Entry 3B6F (X-ray diffraction, 3.45 A resolution); this record covers chains I and H of the 10 polymer chains in the assembly.

[Chain I]
Molecule: 147-nt DNA strand
Source organism: Homo sapiens
Sequence (147 nucleotides; row label = number of the first residue in the row; numbers below 1 keep their minus sign (DA-73 is residue -73)):
   -73 ATCAATATCC ACCTGCAGAT ACTACCAAAA GTGTATTTGG AAACTGCTCC ATCAAAAGGC
   -13 ATGTTCAGCT GGAATCCAGC TGAACATGCC TTTTGATGGA GCAGTTTCCA AATACACTTT
    47 TGGTAGTATC TGCAGGTGGA TATTGAT

[Chain H]
Molecule: Histone H2B 1.1
Source organism: Xenopus laevis
Reference sequence: P02281 (H2B11_XENLA); residues -2 to 122 here correspond to UniProt positions 2-126 (UniProt number = residue number + 4)
Sequence (125 residues; numbered -2 to 122; the number before each row is that of its first residue; numbers below 1 keep their minus sign (Pro-2 is residue -2)):
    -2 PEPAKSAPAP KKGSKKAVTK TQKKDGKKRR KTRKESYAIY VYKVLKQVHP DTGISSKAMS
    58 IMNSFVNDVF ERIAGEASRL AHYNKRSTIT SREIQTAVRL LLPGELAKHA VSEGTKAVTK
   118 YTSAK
Unresolved in the structure: -2 to 23
Construct notes: conflict Thr29 (Ser33 in P02281)
Swiss-Prot annotation at these positions:
  - modified residue: Lys2 (N6-acetyllysine), Lys9 (N6-acetyllysine), Ser11 (Phosphoserine), Lys12 (N6-acetyllysine), Lys17 (N6-acetyllysine)
  - glycosylation: Ser109 (O-linked (GlcNAc) serine)
  - cross-link: Lys117 (Glycyl lysine isopeptide (Lys-Gly) (interchain with G-Cter in ubiquitin))

[How chain I and chain H interact]
Contacting residue pairs (18):
  DG-28(I) - Arg26(H)  hydrogen bond to the phosphate
  DG-28(I) - Arg27(H)  hydrogen bond to the base
  DC-27(I) - Arg26(H)  salt bridge to the phosphate
  DC-27(I) - Arg27(H)  sugar contact
  DG48(I) - Ile36(H)  sugar contact
  DG48(I) - Tyr37(H)  sugar contact
  DG49(I) - Lys28(H)  hydrogen bond to the base
  DG49(I) - Arg30(H)  hydrogen bond to the sugar
  DG49(I) - Lys31(H)  hydrogen bond to the phosphate
  DG49(I) - Glu32(H)  phosphate contact
  DG49(I) - Ser33(H)  hydrogen bond to the phosphate
  DG49(I) - Ile36(H)  phosphate contact
  DT50(I) - Lys28(H)  sugar contact
  DT50(I) - Thr29(H)  phosphate contact
  DT50(I) - Arg30(H)  phosphate contact
  DT50(I) - Lys31(H)  hydrogen bond to the phosphate
  DA51(I) - Lys24(H)  sugar contact
  DA51(I) - Arg27(H)  phosphate contact

[In short]
6 residues of chain I and 11 residues of chain H are in contact; the contacts include 7 hydrogen bonds and 1
salt bridge. Polar pairs include DG-28(I)-Arg27(H), DG49(I)-Lys28(H) and DG49(I)-Arg30(H).
Here chain I is a 147-nt DNA strand (Homo sapiens) and chain H is Histone H2B 1.1 (Xenopus laevis). Entry 3B6F
(Nucleosome core particle treated with cisplatin) was determined by X-ray diffraction together with 3B6G from
the same study.
